1N61 - chains A and C of the 6 polymer chains in the assembly; structure by X-ray diffraction, 1.30 A resolution.

# Chain A
Name: Carbon monoxide dehydrogenase small chain
Organism: Oligotropha carboxidovorans
Notes: EC 1.2.99.2
UniProtKB: P19921 (DCMS_OLICA); residue numbers follow UniProt; this construct covers 1-166
Amino-acid sequence (166 residues; row label = number of the first residue in the row):
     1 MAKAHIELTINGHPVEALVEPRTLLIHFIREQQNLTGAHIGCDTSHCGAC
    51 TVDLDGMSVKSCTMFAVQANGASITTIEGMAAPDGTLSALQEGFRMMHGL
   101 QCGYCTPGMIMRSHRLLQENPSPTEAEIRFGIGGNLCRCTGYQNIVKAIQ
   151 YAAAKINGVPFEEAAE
Not modelled in the structure: 1-2, 164-166
Metal / ion sites: 2Fe-2S cluster Fe site 1: Cys42, Cys47, Cys50, Cys62; 2Fe-2S cluster Fe site 2: Cys102, Cys105, Cys137, Cys139
Residues lining bound ligands:
  - FAD (flavin-adenine dinucleotide): Thr44, Ser45, His46
  - 2Fe-2S cluster (FES), molecule 1: His39, Ile40, Gly41, Cys42, Ser45, His46, Cys47, Gly48, Cys50, Lys60, Cys62
  - 2Fe-2S cluster (FES), molecule 2: Leu100, Gln101, Cys102, Gly103, Tyr104, Cys105, Thr106, Cys137, Arg138, Cys139, Thr140
  - pterin cytosine dinucleotide (MCN): Gln101, Cys102, Cys139

# Chain C
Name: Carbon monoxide dehydrogenase medium chain
Organism: Oligotropha carboxidovorans
Notes: EC 1.2.99.2
UniProtKB: P19920 (DCMM_OLICA); numbering as in UniProt (aligned over 1-288)
Amino-acid sequence (288 residues; row label = number of the first residue in the row):
     1 MIPGSFDYHRPKSIADAVALLTKLGEDARPLAGGHSLIPIMKTRLATPEH
    51 LVDLRDIGDLVGIREEGTDVVIGAMTTQHALIGSDFLAAKLPIIRETSLL
   101 IADPQIRYMGTIGGNAANGDPGNDMPALMQCLGAAYELTGPEGARIVAAR
   151 DYYQGAYFTAIEPGELLTAIRIPVPPTGHGYAYEKLKRKIGDYATAAAAV
   201 VLTMSGGKCVTASIGLTNVANTPLWAEEAGKVLVGTALDKPALDKAVALA
   251 EAITAPASDGRGPAEYRTKMAGVMLRRAVERAKARAKN
Not modelled in the structure: 288
Residues lining bound ligands: FAD (flavin-adenine dinucleotide): Arg29, Pro30, Leu31, Ala32, Gly33, Gly34, His35, Ser36, Leu37, Leu54, Ala74, Leu100, Ile101, Ala102, Ile106, Met109, Gly110, Thr111, Gly113, Gly114, Asn115, Ala117, Asn118, Gly122, Asn123, Asp124, Met125, Ile161, Glu165, Leu166, Leu167, Lys185, Gly191, Asp192, Tyr193
Swiss-Prot annotation at these positions:
  - binding site (FAD): Ala32 to Ser36, Thr111 to Asn115

# Interface between chain A and chain C
Pairs across the interface (49):
  Pro21(A) - Phe6(C)
  Pro21(A) - Tyr8(C)  hydrophobic
  Arg22(A) - Pro3(C)  hydrogen bond (side chain-backbone)
  Arg22(A) - Gly4(C)
  Arg22(A) - Ser5(C)  hydrogen bond
  Arg22(A) - Phe6(C)
  Arg22(A) - Arg44(C)
  Leu24(A) - Met1(C)
  Leu24(A) - Lys42(C)
  His27(A) - Ile2(C)
  Ile40(A) - Met1(C)  hydrophobic
  Cys42(A) - Met1(C)
  Asp43(A) - Met1(C)
  Ser45(A) - Pro39(C)
  Thr51(A) - Gln105(C)  hydrogen bond
  Met57(A) - Tyr108(C)  hydrophobic
  Ser58(A) - Gln105(C)
  Ser58(A) - Tyr108(C)
  Lys60(A) - Asp103(C)  salt bridge
  Lys60(A) - Gln105(C)
  Lys60(A) - Ile106(C)
  Cys62(A) - Lys42(C)  hydrogen bond (backbone-side chain)
  Thr63(A) - Gly34(C)
  Thr63(A) - His35(C)
  Thr63(A) - Ile38(C)
  Met64(A) - Ile38(C)  hydrophobic
  Met64(A) - Met109(C)  hydrophobic
  Phe65(A) - Pro3(C)  hydrophobic
  Phe65(A) - Phe6(C)  hydrophobic
  Phe65(A) - Ile38(C)  hydrophobic
  Phe65(A) - Leu51(C)  hydrophobic
  Val67(A) - Tyr8(C)  hydrophobic
  Val67(A) - Arg10(C)
  Gln68(A) - Tyr8(C)
  Gln68(A) - Ile38(C)
  Gln68(A) - Asp53(C)
  Gln68(A) - Arg55(C)  hydrogen bond (backbone-side chain)
  Arg112(A) - Pro104(C)
  Arg112(A) - Gln105(C)
  Arg115(A) - Tyr108(C)
  Glu119(A) - Tyr108(C)  hydrogen bond
  Phe130(A) - Leu99(C)
  Phe130(A) - Arg107(C)
  Gly131(A) - Pro104(C)
  Gly133(A) - Ile190(C)
  Gly134(A) - Asp103(C)
  Gly134(A) - Pro104(C)
  Gly134(A) - Gln105(C)
  Asn135(A) - Gln105(C)
Other interface residues (no listed pair), chain A (31 interface residues in all): His46, Gly48, Gly56, Val59, Leu136
Other interface residues (no listed pair), chain C (29 interface residues in all): Leu31, Met41, Lys189

# In short
31 residues of chain A face 29 of chain C across their interface, with 6 hydrogen bonds and 1 salt bridge.
Polar pairs include Lys60(A)-Asp103(C), Arg22(A)-Pro3(C) and Arg22(A)-Ser5(C). Flavin-adenine dinucleotide is
bound between chain A and chain C.
Here chain A is Carbon monoxide dehydrogenase small chain and chain C is Carbon monoxide dehydrogenase medium
chain, both from Oligotropha carboxidovorans. Entry 1N61 (Crystal Structure of the Cu,Mo-CO Dehydrogenase
(CODH); Dithionite reduced state) was determined by X-ray diffraction (same publication as 1N5W, 1N60, 1N62
and 1N63).
